PDB entry 6PXL | X-ray diffraction, 3.74 A resolution | chains B and F of the 6 polymer chains in the assembly

Chain B (and F):
Name: ATP-dependent protease ATPase subunit HslU
Source organism: Escherichia coli
Notes: chain F of this document is another copy of the same molecule, construct and numbering; everything in this record applies to it too
UniProt: C3SIX7 (C3SIX7_ECOLX); residues 2-443 here = UniProt positions 2-443
Sequence (448 residues; numbered -4 to 443; the number before each row is that of its first residue; numbers below 1 keep their minus sign (His-4 is residue -4)):
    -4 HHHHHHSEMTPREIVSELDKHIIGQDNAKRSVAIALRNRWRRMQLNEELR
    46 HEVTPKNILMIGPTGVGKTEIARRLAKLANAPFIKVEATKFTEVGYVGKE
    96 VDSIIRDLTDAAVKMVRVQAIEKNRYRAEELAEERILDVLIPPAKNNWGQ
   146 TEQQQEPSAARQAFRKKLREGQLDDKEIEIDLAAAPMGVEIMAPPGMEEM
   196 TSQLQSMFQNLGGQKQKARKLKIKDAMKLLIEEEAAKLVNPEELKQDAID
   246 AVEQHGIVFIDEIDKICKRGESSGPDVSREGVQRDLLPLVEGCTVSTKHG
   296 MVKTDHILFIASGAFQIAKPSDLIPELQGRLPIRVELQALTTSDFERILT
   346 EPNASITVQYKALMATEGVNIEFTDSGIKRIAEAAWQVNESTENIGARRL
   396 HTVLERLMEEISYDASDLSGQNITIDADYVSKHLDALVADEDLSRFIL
Not modelled in the structure: -4 to -1, 89-92, 139-152, 180-181, 207-209, 264-267 (chain F: -4 to 0, 89-92, 139-151, 176-185, 207-208, 265-268)
Modified positions: Mse4, Mse38, Mse55, Mse110, Mse182, Mse187, Mse192, Mse195, Mse202, Mse222, Mse296, Mse359, Mse403 (selenomethionine; parent Met)
Sequence notes: expression tag (-4 to 1)
Small-molecule neighbours: ADP (adenosine-5'-diphosphate): His16, Ile17, Ile18, Pro58, Thr59, Gly60, Val61, Gly62, Lys63, Thr64, Glu65, Lys80, Asp256, Leu335, Ile343, Pro347, Ala392, Arg393, His396

Chain B / chain F interface:
Contacting residue pairs (15):
  Gly191(B) - Pro189(F)
  Mse192(B) - Pro189(F)
  Mse192(B) - Mse192(F)  hydrophobic
  Glu194(B) - Mse187(F)
  Mse195(B) - Ile186(F)  hydrophobic
  Mse195(B) - Mse187(F)
  Mse195(B) - Mse195(F)  hydrophobic
  Mse195(B) - Thr196(F)
  Gln198(B) - Ile186(F)
  Gln198(B) - Mse187(F)  hydrogen bond (side chain-backbone)
  Leu199(B) - Leu199(F)  hydrophobic
  Mse202(B) - Ile186(F)  hydrophobic
  Mse202(B) - Phe203(F)
  Thr292(B) - Mse187(F)
  Lys293(B) - Mse187(F)
Also at the interface, not in a pair above, chain B (12 interface residues in all): Arg101, Leu206, Ser291
Also at the interface, not in a pair above, chain F (10 interface residues in all): Ala188, Gln200

In short:
12 residues of chain B and 10 residues of chain F are in contact; the contacts include 1 hydrogen bond. Its
one hydrogen-bonded contact is Gln198(B)-Mse187(F). Ligands of chain B: ADP.
Chain B and chain F are both ATP-dependent protease ATPase subunit HslU (Escherichia coli); the structure,
3.74 Angstroms resolution structure of HlsU with an axial-channel plug, was determined by X-ray diffraction
(same publication as 6PXI and 6PXK).
